PDB entry 8VML | electron microscopy, 3.50 A resolution | chains A and C of the 7 polymer chains in the assembly

== Chain A ==
Protein: SUZ12
Organism: Homo sapiens
UniProt: Q15022 (SUZ12_HUMAN); numbering as in UniProt (aligned over 1-739)
Amino-acid sequence (739 residues; numbered 1 to 739; the number before each row is that of its first residue):
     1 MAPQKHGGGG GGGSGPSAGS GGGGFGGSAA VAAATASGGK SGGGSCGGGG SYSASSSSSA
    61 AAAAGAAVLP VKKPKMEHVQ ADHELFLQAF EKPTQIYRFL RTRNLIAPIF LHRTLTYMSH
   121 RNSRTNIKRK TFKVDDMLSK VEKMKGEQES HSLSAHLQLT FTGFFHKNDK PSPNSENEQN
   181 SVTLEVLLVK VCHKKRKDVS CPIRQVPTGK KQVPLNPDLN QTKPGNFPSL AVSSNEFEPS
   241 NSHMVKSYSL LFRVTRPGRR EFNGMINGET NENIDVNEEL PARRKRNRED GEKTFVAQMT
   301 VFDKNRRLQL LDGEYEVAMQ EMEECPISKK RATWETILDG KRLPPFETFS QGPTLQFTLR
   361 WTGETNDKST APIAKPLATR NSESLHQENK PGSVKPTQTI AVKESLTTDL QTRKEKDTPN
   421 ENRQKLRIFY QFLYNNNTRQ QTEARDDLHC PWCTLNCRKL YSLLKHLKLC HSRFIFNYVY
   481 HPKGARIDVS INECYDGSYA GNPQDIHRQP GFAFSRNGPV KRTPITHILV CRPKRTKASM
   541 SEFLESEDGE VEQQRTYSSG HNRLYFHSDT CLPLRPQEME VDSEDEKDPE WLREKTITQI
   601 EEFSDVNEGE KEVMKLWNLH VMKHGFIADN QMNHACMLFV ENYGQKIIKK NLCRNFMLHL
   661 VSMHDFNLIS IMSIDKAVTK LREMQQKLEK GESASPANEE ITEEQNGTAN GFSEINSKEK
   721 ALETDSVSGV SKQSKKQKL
Disordered / not traced: 1-80, 153-155, 168-181, 224-227, 255-294, 323-350, 363-425, 545-555, 683-739

== Chain C ==
Protein: EZH2
Organism: Homo sapiens
Notes: EC 2.1.1.356
UniProt: Q15910 (EZH2_HUMAN); numbering as in UniProt (aligned over 1-746)
Amino-acid sequence (746 residues; each row starts with the number of its first residue):
     1 MGQTGKKSEK GPVCWRKRVK SEYMRLRQLK RFRRADEVKS MFSSNRQKIL ERTEILNQEW
    61 KQRRIQPVHI LTSVSSLRGT RECSVTSDLD FPTQVIPLKT LNAVASVPIM YSWSPLQQNF
   121 MVEDETVLHN IPYMGDEVLD QDGTFIEELI KNYDGKVHGD RECGFINDEI FVELVNALGQ
   181 YNDDDDDDDG DDPEEREEKQ KDLEDHRDDK ESRPPRKFPS DKIFEAISSM FPDKGTAEEL
   241 KEKYKELTEQ QLPGALPPEC TPNIDGPNAK SVQREQSLHS FHTLFCRRCF KYDCFLHPFH
   301 ATPNTYKRKN TETALDNKPC GPQCYQHLEG AKEFAAALTA ERIKTPPKRP GGRRRGRLPN
   361 NSSRPSTPTI NVLESKDTDS DREAGTETGG ENNDKEEEEK KDETSSSSEA NSRCQTPIKM
   421 KPNIEPPENV EWSGAEASMF RVLIGTYYDN FCAIARLIGT KTCRQVYEFR VKESSIIAPA
   481 PAEDVDTPPR KKKRKHRLWA AHCRKIQLKK DGSSNHVYNY QPCDHPRQPC DSSCPCVIAQ
   541 NFCEKFCQCS SECQNRFPGC RCKAQCNTKQ CPCYLAVREC DPDLCLTCGA ADHWDSKNVS
   601 CKNCSIQRGS KKHLLLAPSD VAGWGIFIKD PVQKNEFISE YCGEIISQDE ADRRGKVYDK
   661 YMCSFLFNLN NDFVVDATRK GNKIRFANHS VNPNCYAKVM MVNGDHRIGI FAKRAIQTGE
   721 ELFFDYRYSQ ADALKYVGIE REMEIP
Disordered / not traced: 1-16, 182-219, 340-425
UniProt features mapped onto this chain:
  - region: Lys39 to Val68 (Interaction with EED)
  - modified residue: Ser21 (Phosphoserine), Ser76 (Phosphoserine), Thr339 (Phosphothreonine), Thr345 (Phosphothreonine), Ser363 (Phosphoserine), Ser366 (Phosphoserine), Thr367 (Phosphothreonine), Thr487 (Phosphothreonine)
  - glycosylation: Ser75 (O-linked (GlcNAc) serine)
  - cross-link: Lys634 (Glycyl lysine isopeptide (Lys-Gly) (interchain with G-Cter in SUMO2))
  - natural variant: Pro132 (P132S: In WVS), Tyr133 (Y133C: In WVS), Met134 (M134T: In WVS), Tyr153 (deletion: In WVS), Lys156 (K156E: In WVS), Asp185 (D185H: Decreased histone methyltransferase activity), His279 (H279R: In WVS), Cys571 (C571W: Found in a patient with myelodysplastic syndrome and myelodysplastic-myeloproliferative neoplasms), Val621 (V621M: In WVS; uncertain significance), Tyr641 (Y641C: In a patient with diffuse large B-cell lymphoma; Y641F: Found in a patient with follicular lymphoma; Y641H: Found in patients with follicular lymphoma ...), Tyr658 (Y658N: In WVS), Ala677 (A677G: Found in a patient with B-cell lymphoma; A677T: In WVS), 8 further natural variant entries in UniProt
  - mutagenesis: Ser21 (S21A: Enhances methyltransferase activity towards 'Lys-27' of histone H3 and abrogates phosphorylation by PKB/AKT1 ...), Ser75 (S75A: Reduced protein stability), Thr345 (T345A: Impaired CDK1- and CDK-2 mediated phosphorylation and subsequent gene silencing. Altered EZH2-mediated cell proliferation and migration), Cys588 (C588Y: Strongly impairs methyltransferase activity towards 'Lys-27' of histone H3), Phe667 (F667I: Strongly decreases histone methyltransferase activity), His689 (H689A: Abrogates methyltransferase activity)

== Chain A / chain C interface ==
Residue-residue contacts - 64 pairs, chain A then chain C:
  His507(A) - Ala105(C)
  Arg563(A) - Pro618(C)
  Arg563(A) - Asp620(C)  salt bridge
  Arg563(A) - Phe627(C)
  Leu564(A) - Ala617(C)
  Tyr565(A) - Leu615(C)  hydrophobic
  Tyr565(A) - Leu616(C)
  Tyr565(A) - Ala617(C)  hydrophobic
  Phe566(A) - Leu616(C)  hydrogen bond (backbone-backbone)
  Phe566(A) - Pro618(C)
  Ser568(A) - Lys683(C)
  Cys571(A) - Met110(C)  hydrophobic
  Met579(A) - Lys629(C)
  Asp582(A) - His613(C)
  Ser583(A) - His613(C)  hydrogen bond
  Glu584(A) - Lys683(C)  salt bridge
  Asp585(A) - Lys683(C)  salt bridge
  Glu586(A) - Gln117(C)
  Trp591(A) - Pro115(C)  hydrogen bond (side chain-backbone)
  Trp591(A) - Leu116(C)  hydrophobic
  Trp591(A) - Lys680(C)
  Lys595(A) - Phe120(C)
  Gln599(A) - Asp293(C)
  Ile600(A) - Asp293(C)
  Phe603(A) - Asp293(C)
  Ser604(A) - Ala255(C)
  Asp605(A) - Ala255(C)
  Asp605(A) - Pro257(C)
  Asn607(A) - Thr261(C)  hydrogen bond (side chain-backbone)
  Asn607(A) - Asn263(C)
  Glu610(A) - Asn263(C)
  Met614(A) - Leu284(C)  hydrophobic
  Met614(A) - Tyr292(C)  hydrophobic
  Trp617(A) - Phe285(C)  hydrophobic
  Trp617(A) - Phe290(C)
  Trp617(A) - Tyr292(C)  hydrophobic
  Asn618(A) - Tyr292(C)
  Met622(A) - Lys291(C)
  Asp629(A) - Arg287(C)  salt bridge
  Asp629(A) - Phe290(C)
  Asp629(A) - Asp583(C)
  Gln631(A) - Trp594(C)
  Met632(A) - Phe290(C)  hydrophobic
  Asn651(A) - Asp265(C)
  Leu652(A) - Asp265(C)
  Cys653(A) - Asp265(C)
  Arg654(A) - Ile264(C)
  Arg654(A) - Asp265(C)  hydrogen bond (backbone-side chain)
  Asn655(A) - Asp265(C)  hydrogen bond (backbone-side chain)
  Met657(A) - Ile264(C)  hydrophobic
  Met657(A) - Met439(C)  hydrophobic
  Leu658(A) - Ser277(C)
  Leu658(A) - Leu278(C)  hydrophobic
  Leu658(A) - Phe281(C)  hydrophobic
  His659(A) - Phe281(C)
  His659(A) - Tyr292(C)  hydrogen bond
  Val661(A) - Arg274(C)
  Ser662(A) - Phe281(C)
  Met663(A) - Phe285(C)  hydrophobic
  Asp665(A) - Arg274(C)  salt bridge
  Asp665(A) - Leu278(C)
  Asp665(A) - His282(C)  salt bridge
  Phe666(A) - Asn304(C)
  Leu668(A) - Phe290(C)  hydrophobic
Other interface residues (no listed pair), chain A (58 interface residues in all): Ile506, Gly560, His561, His567, Asp569, Glu580, Lys587, Thr596, Val606, Gly609, Val621, Ile627, Ala628, Asn630, Ile674
Other interface residues (no listed pair), chain C (53 interface residues in all): Val107, Trp113, Ser114, Leu256, Pro262, Phe295, Val442, Thr446, Tyr447, Lys545, Pro582, Gln607, Lys611, Trp624, Thr718

== In short ==
Chain A and chain C form an interface of 58 and 53 residues respectively, with 7 hydrogen bonds and 6 salt
bridges. Polar pairs include Arg563(A)-Asp620(C), Glu584(A)-Lys683(C) and Asp585(A)-Lys683(C). Curated
annotation (UniProt) lists 6 mutagenesis sites on chain C.
Here chain A is SUZ12 and chain C is EZH2, both from Homo sapiens. Entry 8VML (PRC2_AJ1-450 bound to H3K4me3)
was determined by electron microscopy together with 8VMI, 8VMJ, 8VMN, 8VNV, 8VNZ, 8VO0 and 8VOB from the same
study.
